2XQS - chains A and B of the 5 polymer chains in the assembly; structure by X-ray diffraction, 3.00 A resolution.

Chain A (and B):
Protein: ATP synthase C chain
Source organism: Arthrospira platensis
Notes: chain B of this document is another copy of the same molecule, construct and numbering; everything in this record applies to it too
UniProt: D5A0Q7 (D5A0Q7_SPIPL); residue numbers follow UniProt; this construct covers 1-82
Chain sequence (82 residues; each row starts with the number of its first residue):
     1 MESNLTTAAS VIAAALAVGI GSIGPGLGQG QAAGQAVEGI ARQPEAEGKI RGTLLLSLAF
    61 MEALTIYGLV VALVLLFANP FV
Modified positions: Met1 (n-formylmethionine; FME)
Ligand contacts:
  - cymal-4 (CVM), molecule 1: Ser3, Asn4, Leu5, Ala9
  - cymal-4 (CVM), molecule 2: Ala59, Phe60, Ala63, Tyr67
  - cymal-4 (CVM), molecule 3: Ala59, Glu62, Ile66
  - cymal-4 (CVM), molecule 4: Ala63, Ile66, Tyr67
  - cymal-4 (CVM), molecule 5: Ile66, Leu69, Val70, Leu73
  - cymal-4 (CVM), molecule 6: Leu73, Val74, Ala78

How chain A and chain B interact:
Pairs across the interface (90; chain A residue first):
  Met1(A) with Glu2(B); Phe81(B); Val82(B)
  Glu2(A) with Phe81(B), hydrogen bond (backbone-backbone); Val82(B)
  Ser3(A) with Asn4(B), hydrogen bond; Leu5(B); Thr6(B), hydrogen bond
  Asn4(A) with Thr6(B)
  Thr7(A) with Thr6(B), hydrogen bond; Phe81(B)
  Ala8(A) with Leu5(B), hydrophobic; Thr6(B); Ala9(B)
  Ser10(A) with Phe81(B)
  Val11(A) with Ala9(B), hydrophobic; Ser10(B); Ala13(B); Leu75(B), hydrophobic; Phe81(B), hydrophobic
  Ile12(A) with Ala9(B); Ala13(B), hydrophobic
  Ala15(A) with Ala13(B); Ala17(B), hydrophobic
  Val18(A) with Tyr67(B), hydrophobic; Gly68(B)
  Gly19(A) with Ile20(B); Gly21(B)
  Ile20(A) with Ile20(B)
  Ser22(A) with Ile20(B); Gly21(B), hydrogen bond (side chain-backbone); Pro25(B)
  Ile23(A) with Ile20(B), hydrophobic; Gly24(B)
  Gly26(A) with Gly24(B); Pro25(B); Gly28(B); Met61(B); Leu64(B)
  Leu27(A) with Gly24(B); Leu27(B), hydrophobic
  Gln29(A) with Phe60(B); Met61(B), hydrogen bond (side chain-backbone); Leu64(B)
  Gly30(A) with Gly28(B); Gln31(B); Met61(B)
  Ala33(A) with Ala32(B), hydrophobic; Ser57(B)
  Gly34(A) with Ala32(B); Gln35(B)
  Gln35(A) with Gln35(B)
  Val37(A) with Ala32(B); Gln35(B); Ala36(B); Ile50(B)
  Glu38(A) with Gln35(B), hydrogen bond; Glu38(B)
  Ile40(A) with Lys49(B); Ile50(B), hydrophobic; Thr53(B)
  Ala41(A) with Gly39(B); Gln43(B); Ile50(B), hydrophobic
  Pro44(A) with Lys49(B)
  Glu47(A) with Lys49(B)
  Arg51(A) with Lys49(B); Gly52(B); Thr53(B), hydrogen bond
  Leu54(A) with Thr53(B); Ser57(B)
  Leu55(A) with Leu56(B), hydrophobic; Phe60(B), hydrophobic
  Leu58(A) with Phe60(B), hydrophobic
  Ala59(A) with Phe60(B)
  Glu62(A) with Phe60(B); Ala63(B); Leu64(B); Tyr67(B), hydrogen bond
  Thr65(A) with Leu64(B); Tyr67(B)
  Ile66(A) with Tyr67(B), hydrophobic
  Leu69(A) with Tyr67(B), hydrophobic
  Ala72(A) with Val71(B), hydrophobic
  Leu75(A) with Phe81(B)
  Leu76(A) with Val74(B), hydrophobic; Pro80(B)
  Phe77(A) with Val74(B), hydrophobic
  Asn79(A) with Phe81(B)
  Val82(A) with Phe81(B)
Also at the interface, not in a pair above, chain A (48 interface residues in all): Ala14, Pro25, Gln31, Ala36, Arg42
Also at the interface, not in a pair above, chain B (43 interface residues in all): Ile12, Arg42, Ala46, Leu54

Summary:
Chain A and chain B form an interface of 48 and 43 residues respectively, with 9 hydrogen bonds. Polar
contacts include Ser3(A)-Asn4(B), Ser3(A)-Thr6(B) and Thr7(A)-Thr6(B). Bound to chain A: 6 copies of cymal-4.
Chain A and chain B are both ATP synthase C chain (Arthrospira platensis); the structure, Microscopic rotary
mechanism of ion translocation in the Fo complex of ATP synthases, was determined by X-ray diffraction
together with 2XQT and 2XQU from the same study.
